Entry 1CP9 (X-ray diffraction, 2.50 A resolution); this record covers chains A and B.

Chain A:
Name: Penicillin G amidase
From: Providencia rettgeri
Reference sequence: Q7WZI9 (Q7WZI9_PRORE); residues 1-205 here correspond to UniProt positions 24-228 (UniProt number = residue number + 23)
Chain sequence (205 residues; numbered 1 to 205; the number before each row is that of its first residue):
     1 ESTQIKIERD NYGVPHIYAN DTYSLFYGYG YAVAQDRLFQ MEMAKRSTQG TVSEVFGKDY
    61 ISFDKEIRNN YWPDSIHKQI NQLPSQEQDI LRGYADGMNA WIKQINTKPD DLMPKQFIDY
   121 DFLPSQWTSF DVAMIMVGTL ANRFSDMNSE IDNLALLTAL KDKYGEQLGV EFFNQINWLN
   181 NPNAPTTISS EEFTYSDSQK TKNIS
Disordered / not traced: 198-205
Modified / non-standard residues: Glu1 (pyroglutamic acid; PCA)
Construct notes: engineered mutation Leu140 (Met163 in Q7WZI9)
Ion coordination: Ca2+: Glu150 (shared with Asp73(B), Val75(B), Asp76(B), Pro205(B) of chain B)

Chain B:
Name: Penicillin G amidase
From: Providencia rettgeri
Reference sequence: Q7WZI9 (Q7WZI9_PRORE); residues 1-553 here correspond to UniProt positions 285-837 (UniProt number = residue number + 284)
Chain sequence (553 residues; each row starts with the number of its first residue):
     1 SNVWLVGKTK ASGAKAILLN GPQFGWFNPA YTYGIGLHGA GFNIVGNTPF AYPAILFGHN
    61 GHVSWGSTAG FGDGVDIFAE QVSPEDPNSY LHQGQWKKML SRQETLNVKG EQPITFEIYR
   121 TVHGNVVKRD KTTHTAYSKA RAWDGKELTS LMAWVKQGQA QNWQQWLDQA QNQALTINWY
   181 YADKDGNIGY VHTGHYPDRQ INHDPRLPVS GTGEWDWKGI QPFANNPKVY NPKSGYIANW
   241 NNSPAKNYPA SDLFAFLWGS ADRVKEIDNR IEAYDKLTAD DMWAILQQTS RVDLNHRLFT
   301 PFLTQATQGL PSNDNSVKLV SMLQQWDGIN QLSSDGKHYI HPGSAILDIW LKEMLKATLG
   361 QTVPAPFDKW YLASGYETTQ EGPTGSLNIS TGAKLLYESL LEDKSPISQS IDLFSGQPQN
   421 DVIRKTLNTT YQKMIEKYGD NPANWQTPAT ALTFRENNFF GIPQALPQEN FHQNEYHNRG
   481 TENDLIVFTE EGVSAWDVVA PGQSGFISPQ GKPSPHYQDQ LSLYQQFGKK PLWLNSEDVA
   541 PYIESTETLI IER
Ion coordination: Ca2+: Asp73, Val75, Asp76, Pro205, Asp252 (shared with Glu150(A) of chain A)

Chain A / chain B interface:
Residue-residue contacts - 350 pairs, chain A then chain B:
  Glu1(A) with Glu552(B); Arg553(B), hydrogen bond (backbone-backbone)
  Ser2(A) with Ile550(B); Ile551(B); Glu552(B); Arg553(B)
  Thr3(A) with Leu549(B); Ile550(B); Ile551(B), hydrogen bond (backbone-backbone); Arg553(B)
  Gln4(A) with Thr548(B); Leu549(B); Ile550(B)
  Ile5(A) with Glu547(B); Thr548(B); Leu549(B), hydrogen bond (backbone-backbone); Ile551(B), hydrophobic
  Lys6(A) with Thr546(B); Glu547(B); Thr548(B), hydrogen bond
  Ile7(A) with Ser545(B); Thr546(B); Glu547(B), hydrogen bond (backbone-backbone)
  Glu8(A) with Ser545(B); Thr546(B), hydrogen bond
  Arg9(A) with Ile543(B); Glu544(B), hydrogen bond (backbone-backbone); Ser545(B), hydrogen bond (backbone-backbone)
  Asp10(A) with Tyr542(B); Glu544(B)
  Asn11(A) with His516(B); Tyr542(B), hydrogen bond (backbone-backbone); Glu544(B)
  Tyr12(A) with Gln503(B); His516(B); Asp519(B); Gln520(B); Leu523(B); Lys530(B)
  Gly13(A) with Gln503(B); His516(B), hydrogen bond (backbone-side chain)
  Val14(A) with Gly34(B); Ile35(B); Gln503(B); Lys530(B)
  Pro15(A) with Tyr33(B); Gly34(B); Ile35(B); Gly36(B), hydrogen bond (backbone-backbone); Gln503(B)
  His16(A) with Gly36(B); His38(B); Val45(B); Trp533(B), hydrogen bond (side chain-backbone)
  Ile17(A) with Ile35(B), hydrophobic; Gly36(B), hydrogen bond (backbone-backbone); Leu37(B); His38(B), hydrogen bond (backbone-backbone)
  Tyr18(A) with His38(B)
  Ala19(A) with His38(B), hydrogen bond (backbone-backbone); Gly39(B); Ala40(B), hydrogen bond (backbone-backbone)
  Asn20(A) with Ala40(B)
  Asp21(A) with Ala40(B); Arg553(B), salt bridge
  Thr22(A) with Ala40(B)
  Tyr23(A) with Ile551(B), hydrophobic; Arg553(B)
  Ser24(A) with Ile551(B); Arg553(B)
  Leu25(A) with His38(B); Gly39(B); Phe42(B), hydrophobic
  Phe26(A) with Leu37(B), hydrophobic; Phe42(B), hydrophobic; Pro53(B)
  Tyr27(A) with Ile551(B), hydrophobic
  Tyr29(A) with Tyr33(B), hydrophobic; Ile35(B), hydrophobic; Leu37(B), hydrophobic; Thr48(B); Ala51(B), hydrogen bond (side chain-backbone); Tyr52(B), hydrogen bond (side chain-backbone); Pro53(B), hydrophobic
  Tyr31(A) with Glu547(B), hydrogen bond; Leu549(B), hydrophobic
  Ala32(A) with Tyr33(B), hydrogen bond (backbone-side chain)
  Val33(A) with Tyr33(B), hydrogen bond (backbone-side chain); Ala51(B), hydrophobic
  Gln35(A) with Glu547(B), hydrogen bond
  Asp36(A) with Tyr33(B), hydrogen bond; Gln503(B); Ser504(B); Gly505(B), hydrogen bond (backbone-backbone); Phe506(B)
  Arg37(A) with Pro29(B); Ala30(B), hydrogen bond (side chain-backbone); Thr32(B), hydrogen bond (side chain-backbone); Tyr33(B); Gly502(B), hydrogen bond (side chain-backbone); Gln503(B), hydrogen bond (side chain-backbone); Gly505(B)
  Phe39(A) with Gln464(B); Ala465(B)
  Gln40(A) with Pro29(B); Ala30(B), hydrogen bond (side chain-backbone); Gln464(B), hydrogen bond
  Met41(A) with Phe50(B)
  Met43(A) with Ile462(B), hydrophobic; Pro463(B)
  Ala44(A) with Phe50(B), hydrophobic
  Ser47(A) with Asn458(B), hydrogen bond; Phe460(B); Ile462(B)
  Val52(A) with Ile462(B), hydrophobic
  Ser53(A) with Asn107(B); Val108(B); Lys109(B), hydrogen bond (backbone-backbone)
  Glu54(A) with Asn107(B), hydrogen bond (backbone-backbone); Lys109(B)
  Val55(A) with Lys109(B)
  Phe56(A) with Pro463(B)
  Gly57(A) with Val108(B); Lys109(B)
  Lys58(A) with Val108(B); Glu111(B), salt bridge
  Tyr60(A) with Ile462(B), hydrophobic; Pro463(B)
  Ile61(A) with Leu106(B); Val108(B), hydrophobic; Ile114(B), hydrophobic
  Phe63(A) with Phe460(B); Ile462(B), hydrophobic
  Asp64(A) with Leu106(B)
  Lys65(A) with Phe116(B)
  Arg68(A) with Arg102(B), hydrogen bond (backbone-side chain); Glu104(B), salt bridge; Thr105(B), hydrogen bond (side chain-backbone); Leu106(B); Ile118(B)
  Asn69(A) with Phe116(B); Ile118(B); Asn125(B), hydrogen bond (backbone-side chain); Val126(B)
  Asn70(A) with Asn125(B); Lys139(B), hydrogen bond; Arg141(B), hydrogen bond (backbone-side chain)
  Tyr71(A) with Arg102(B), hydrogen bond (backbone-side chain); Asn125(B), hydrogen bond (backbone-side chain)
  Trp72(A) with Leu100(B), hydrophobic; Ser101(B); Arg102(B); Ile118(B); Arg120(B); Asn125(B)
  Pro73(A) with Arg102(B)
  Ile76(A) with Glu147(B)
  Gln79(A) with Gly145(B); Lys146(B); Glu147(B), hydrogen bond; Leu148(B), hydrogen bond (side chain-backbone)
  Ile80(A) with Leu148(B), hydrophobic
  Leu83(A) with Leu148(B), hydrophobic
  Glu87(A) with Met152(B); Lys156(B), salt bridge
  Ile90(A) with Pro53(B), hydrophobic; Met152(B), hydrophobic; Val155(B), hydrophobic
  Leu91(A) with Leu148(B), hydrophobic; Met152(B), hydrophobic
  Tyr94(A) with Ala51(B), hydrogen bond (side chain-backbone)
  Pro109(A) with Pro509(B)
  Asp110(A) with Pro509(B); Gln510(B), hydrogen bond (backbone-side chain)
  Asp111(A) with Phe506(B); Ser508(B); Pro509(B); Gln510(B)
  Leu112(A) with Phe506(B)
  Met113(A) with Pro509(B)
  Pro114(A) with Ile507(B)
  Lys115(A) with Ile507(B), hydrogen bond (backbone-backbone); Ser508(B); Pro509(B); Gly511(B)
  Gln116(A) with Leu466(B); Glu469(B), hydrogen bond; Ile507(B)
  Ile118(A) with Pro509(B), hydrophobic
  Asp119(A) with Leu466(B)
  Tyr120(A) with Pro463(B); Ala465(B), hydrogen bond (side chain-backbone); Leu466(B); Pro467(B)
  Val132(A) with Pro53(B), hydrophobic
  Ala133(A) with Leu148(B), hydrophobic
  Ile135(A) with Phe50(B), hydrophobic; Tyr52(B), hydrophobic
  Met136(A) with Tyr52(B), hydrophobic; Pro53(B); Ala54(B), hydrophobic; Leu151(B), hydrophobic
  Val137(A) with Glu147(B)
  Gly138(A) with Phe460(B)
  Thr139(A) with Tyr31(B); Phe50(B); Tyr52(B), hydrogen bond; Phe459(B)
  Leu140(A) with Tyr52(B), hydrophobic; Trp154(B), hydrophobic; Leu175(B), hydrophobic
  Ala141(A) with Trp143(B), hydrophobic; Leu175(B), hydrophobic
  Asn142(A) with Trp143(B)
  Arg143(A) with Phe24(B), hydrogen bond (side chain-backbone); Tyr31(B), hydrogen bond; Phe459(B)
  Phe144(A) with Phe24(B), hydrophobic; Ala69(B), hydrophobic; Thr176(B)
  Ser145(A) with Val75(B); Trp143(B), hydrogen bond (backbone-side chain); Leu175(B); Thr176(B), hydrogen bond (side chain-backbone)
  Asp146(A) with Lys139(B), salt bridge; Arg141(B), salt bridge; Trp143(B)
  Met147(A) with Phe71(B), hydrophobic; Thr176(B); Ser251(B); Leu253(B), hydrophobic
  Asn148(A) with Val75(B), hydrogen bond (side chain-backbone); Ile77(B); Asp252(B), hydrogen bond; Leu253(B)
  Ser149(A) with Asp252(B), hydrogen bond (backbone-side chain); Leu253(B); Phe254(B), hydrogen bond (side chain-backbone)
  Glu150(A) with Val75(B); Asp76(B); Ile77(B), hydrogen bond (side chain-backbone); Pro205(B); Arg206(B); Leu207(B); Pro208(B); Asp252(B)
  Ile151(A) with Lys128(B); Tyr137(B), hydrophobic
  Asp152(A) with Trp370(B)
  Asn153(A) with Arg206(B), hydrogen bond (side chain-backbone); Leu207(B); Asp252(B), hydrogen bond (side chain-backbone); Phe254(B)
  Leu154(A) with Tyr137(B); Leu207(B)
  Ala155(A) with Phe367(B)
  Leu156(A) with Phe367(B), hydrophobic; Trp370(B), hydrophobic; Tyr371(B)
  Leu157(A) with Leu207(B), hydrophobic
  Ala159(A) with Pro364(B); Phe367(B), hydrophobic
  Leu160(A) with Pro364(B)
  Lys163(A) with Gln361(B); Thr362(B), hydrogen bond (side chain-backbone)
  Tyr164(A) with Thr362(B), hydrogen bond (side chain-backbone); Ile411(B), hydrophobic
  Leu168(A) with Ser410(B); Ile411(B), hydrophobic
  Glu171(A) with Ser410(B)
  Phe172(A) with Thr362(B); Val363(B), hydrophobic; Ile411(B), hydrophobic
  Phe173(A) with Arg206(B)
  Asn174(A) with Arg206(B), hydrogen bond
  Gln175(A) with Ser408(B); Gln409(B), hydrogen bond; Ser410(B), hydrogen bond (side chain-backbone); Ile411(B), hydrogen bond (side chain-backbone)
  Ile176(A) with Tyr371(B); Leu395(B), hydrophobic
  Asn177(A) with Arg206(B), hydrogen bond (backbone-side chain); Asp252(B), hydrogen bond (side chain-backbone); Leu253(B)
  Trp178(A) with Leu257(B); Trp258(B), hydrogen bond (side chain-backbone); Gly259(B); Leu395(B), hydrophobic; Glu398(B)
  Leu179(A) with Pro205(B), hydrophobic; Arg206(B); Pro249(B); Ala250(B)
  Asn180(A) with Asn247(B), hydrogen bond; Tyr248(B)
  Asn181(A) with Trp258(B); Gly259(B); Ser260(B); Glu398(B), hydrogen bond; Pro406(B); Ile407(B)
  Asn183(A) with Ser260(B), hydrogen bond; Lys404(B); Pro406(B)
  Ala184(A) with Trp258(B); Gly259(B)
  Pro185(A) with Asn242(B); Ser243(B); Gly259(B); Ser260(B); Asp262(B); Val264(B), hydrophobic; Lys265(B)
  Thr186(A) with Asn242(B); Ser243(B); Pro244(B); Ala245(B); Lys246(B)
  Thr187(A) with Tyr190(B); Ile237(B); Ala238(B), hydrogen bond (side chain-backbone); Asn239(B), hydrogen bond; Asn242(B), hydrogen bond; Ser243(B), hydrogen bond (backbone-backbone); Pro244(B), hydrogen bond (backbone-backbone)
  Ile188(A) with Tyr190(B), hydrophobic; Pro227(B); Lys228(B); Val229(B), hydrophobic; Pro244(B), hydrogen bond (backbone-backbone)
  Ser190(A) with Lys246(B)
  Glu192(A) with Pro232(B); Lys233(B), hydrogen bond (side chain-backbone)
  Phe193(A) with Asn225(B); Asn226(B); Pro227(B), hydrophobic; Lys228(B); Ala245(B)
  Thr194(A) with Lys246(B); Asn247(B)
  Tyr195(A) with Gln221(B), hydrogen bond; Asn225(B); Lys246(B), hydrogen bond (backbone-backbone); Asn247(B); Tyr248(B), hydrophobic; Pro249(B)
  Ser196(A) with Asn225(B)
  Asp197(A) with Asp198(B); Gln221(B); Asn225(B)
Other interface residues (no listed pair), chain A (136 interface residues in all): Ile67, Ser75, Gln86, Trp101, Pro182
Other interface residues (no listed pair), chain B (160 interface residues in all): Gln23, Gly72, Tyr119, Thr149, Ile177, Ala224, Leu359, Leu413, Gly461, Ser536, Val539

Overview:
136 residues of chain A face 160 of chain B across their interface; the contacts include 80 hydrogen bonds and
6 salt bridges. Polar pairs include Asp21(A)-Arg553(B), Lys58(A)-Glu111(B) and Arg68(A)-Glu104(B). The Ca2+
site is built by Glu150(A), Asp73(B), Val75(B), Asp76(B), Pro205(B) and Asp252(B).
Chain A is Penicillin G amidase and chain B is Penicillin G amidase, both from Providencia rettgeri; the
structure, Crystal structure of penicillin G acylase from the BRO1 mutant strain of providencia rettgeri, was
determined by X-ray diffraction.
